3O4K - chains A and C of the 4 polymer chains in the assembly; structure by X-ray diffraction, 2.11 A resolution.

[Chain A (and C)]
Name: Peptidoglycan recognition protein 1
Organism: Camelus dromedarius
Notes: chain C of this document is another copy of the same molecule, construct and numbering; everything in this record applies to it too
Reference sequence: Q9GK12 (PGRP1_CAMDR); residues 1-171 here correspond to UniProt positions 23-193 (UniProt number = residue number + 22)
Sequence (171 residues; row label = number of the first residue in the row):
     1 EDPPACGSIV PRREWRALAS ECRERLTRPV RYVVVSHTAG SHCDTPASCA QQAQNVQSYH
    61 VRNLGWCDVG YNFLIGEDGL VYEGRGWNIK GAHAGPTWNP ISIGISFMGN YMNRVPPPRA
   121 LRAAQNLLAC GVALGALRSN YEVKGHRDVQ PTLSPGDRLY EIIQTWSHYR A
Disulfide bonds: Cys6-Cys130, Cys22-Cys67, Cys43-Cys49
Residues lining bound ligands: Lipoteichoic acid (LTC; (2S)-1-({3-O-[2-(acetylamino)-4-amino-2,4,6-trideoxy-beta-D-galactopyranosyl]-alpha-D-glucopyranosyl}oxy)-3-(heptanoyloxy)propan-2-yl (7Z)-pentadec-7-enoate): Arg31, Tyr32, Ser139, Asn140, Glu142, Lys144, Arg170, Ala171
Reported in the primary citation:
  - binding site for Lipoteichoic acid: Cys67
  - self-association interface (contacts with another copy of this molecule): Pro96, Pro151

[Chain A / chain C interface]
Pairs across the interface - 11 pairs, chain A then chain C:
  Arg31(A) with Glu21(C), salt bridge; Gly65(C), hydrogen bond (side chain-backbone); Trp66(C), hydrogen bond (side chain-backbone); Cys67(C)
  Tyr32(A) with Glu21(C), hydrogen bond (side chain-backbone)
  Trp98(A) with Arg23(C)
  Ile101(A) with Arg23(C)
  Arg138(A) with Gly65(C), hydrogen bond (side chain-backbone)
  Asn140(A) with Gly65(C), hydrogen bond (side chain-backbone)
  Lys144(A) with Glu24(C), salt bridge
  Ala171(A) with Glu24(C)
Other interface residues (no listed pair), chain A (9 interface residues in all): Thr97
Other interface residues (no listed pair), chain C (9 interface residues in all): Cys22, Val61, Leu64

[In short]
Chain A and chain C each contribute 9 residues to their interface; the contacts include 5 hydrogen bonds and 2
salt bridges. Polar contacts include Arg31(A)-Glu21(C), Lys144(A)-Glu24(C) and Arg31(A)-Gly65(C). Bound to
chain A: Lipoteichoic acid. From the paper: a binding site for Lipoteichoic acid at Cys67(A); a
self-association interface involving Pro96(A) and Pro151(A).
Both chains are Peptidoglycan recognition protein 1 (Camelus dromedarius). Entry 3O4K (Crystal structure of
the complex of peptidoglycan recognition protein (PGRP-S) and lipoteichoic acid at 2.1 A ...) was determined
by X-ray diffraction (same publication as 3RT4).
